Entry 5NWK (X-ray diffraction, 3.30 A resolution); this record covers chains G and H of the 4 polymer chains in the assembly.

[Chain G (and H)]
Name: 14-3-3 c-1 protein
From: Nicotiana tabacum
Notes: chain H of this document is another copy of the same molecule, construct and numbering; everything in this record applies to it too
UniProtKB: Q5KTN5 (Q5KTN5_TOBAC); residue numbers follow UniProt; this construct covers 1-260
Chain sequence (262 residues; each row starts with the number of its first residue; numbers below 1 keep their minus sign (Pro-1 is residue -1)):
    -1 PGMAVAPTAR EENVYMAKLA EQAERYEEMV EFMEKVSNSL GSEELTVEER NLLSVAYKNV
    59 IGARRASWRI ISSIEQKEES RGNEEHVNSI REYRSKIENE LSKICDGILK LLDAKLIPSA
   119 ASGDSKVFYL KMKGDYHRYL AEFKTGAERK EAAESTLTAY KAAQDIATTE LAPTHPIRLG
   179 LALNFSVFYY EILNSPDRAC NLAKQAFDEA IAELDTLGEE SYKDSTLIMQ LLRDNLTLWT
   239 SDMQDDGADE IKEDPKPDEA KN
Unresolved in the structure: -1 to 4, 213-217, 244-260 (chain H: -1 to 4, 38-43, 142-145, 165-167, 213-219, 238-260)
Sequence notes: expression tag (-1 to 0)
Ligand contacts: fusicoccin (FSC): Glu19, Glu46, Asn49, Ser52, Val53, Lys56, Phe126, Lys129, Pro174, Gly178, Ser219, Asp222, Ile226
From the paper describing this entry:
  - binding site for fusicoccin: Ser52, Val53, Phe126, Pro174, Ile175, Asp222, Leu225, Ile226

[Chain G / chain H interface]
Residue-residue contacts (21; chain G residue first):
  Tyr13(G) with His84(H)
  Met14(G) with Ser87(H); Tyr91(H), hydrophobic
  Ala18(G) with Tyr91(H)
  Ala21(G) with Ser65(H), hydrogen bond (backbone-side chain)
  Arg23(G) with Tyr91(H)
  Glu26(G) with Tyr91(H), hydrogen bond
  Ser65(G) with Ala21(H), hydrogen bond (side chain-backbone)
  Ile68(G) with Gln20(H); Ala21(H), hydrophobic
  Ile69(G) with Leu17(H), hydrophobic; Ala21(H), hydrophobic
  Glu76(G) with Tyr13(H)
  His84(G) with Tyr13(H)
  Ile88(G) with Tyr13(H)
  Tyr91(G) with Ala18(H); Arg23(H); Glu26(H), hydrogen bond
  Lys94(G) with Glu26(H)
  Ile95(G) with Arg23(H)
  Glu98(G) with Arg23(H), salt bridge
Also at the interface, not in a pair above, chain G (23 interface residues in all): Glu10, Leu17, Phe30, Arg62, Ile72, Glu83, Ser87
Also at the interface, not in a pair above, chain H (14 interface residues in all): Pro5, Glu10, Ile88

[Overview]
23 residues of chain G and 14 residues of chain H are in contact, with 4 hydrogen bonds and 1 salt bridge.
Polar pairs include Glu98(G)-Arg23(H), Ala21(G)-Ser65(H) and Glu26(G)-Tyr91(H). Bound to chain G: fusicoccin.
From the paper: a binding site for fusicoccin at Ser52(G), Val53(G) and Phe126(G) among others.
Chain G and chain H are both 14-3-3 c-1 protein (Nicotiana tabacum); the structure, 14-3-3c in complex with
CPP and fusicoccin, was determined by X-ray diffraction (same publication as 5NWI and 5NWJ).
